7VYK - chains A and C of the 5 polymer chains in the assembly; structure by electron microscopy, 2.79 A resolution.

Chain A:
Molecule: Capsid protein VP1
Organism: Coxsackievirus B3
UniProtKB: P03313 (POLG_CXB3N); residues 13-279 here correspond to UniProt positions 583-849 (UniProt number = residue number + 570)
Chain sequence (267 residues; numbered 13 to 279; the number before each row is that of its first residue):
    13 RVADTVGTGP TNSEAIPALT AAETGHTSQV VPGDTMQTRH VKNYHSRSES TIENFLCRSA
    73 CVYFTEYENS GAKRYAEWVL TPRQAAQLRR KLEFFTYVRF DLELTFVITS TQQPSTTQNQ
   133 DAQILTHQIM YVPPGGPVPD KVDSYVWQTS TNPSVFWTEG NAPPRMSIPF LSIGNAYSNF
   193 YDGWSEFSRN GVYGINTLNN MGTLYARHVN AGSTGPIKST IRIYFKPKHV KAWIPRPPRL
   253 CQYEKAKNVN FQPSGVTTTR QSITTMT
Differences from the reference sequence: variant Glu-80 (Lys650 in P03313)

Chain C:
Molecule: Capsid protein VP3
Organism: Coxsackievirus B3
UniProtKB: P03313 (POLG_CXB3N); residues 1-238 here correspond to UniProt positions 333-570 (UniProt number = residue number + 332)
Chain sequence (238 residues; row label = number of the first residue in the row):
     1 GLPTMNTPGS CQFLTSDDFQ SPSAMPQYDV TPEMRIPGEV KNLMEIAEVD SVVPVQNVGE
    61 KVNSMEAYQI PVRSNEGSGT QVFGFPLQPG YSSVFSRTLL GEILNYYTHW SGSIKLTFMF
   121 CGSAMATGKF LLAYSPPGAG APTKRVDAML GTHVVWDVGL QSSCVLCIPW ISQTHYRYVT
   181 SDEYTAGGFI TCWYQTNIVV PADAQSSCYI MCFVSACNDF SVRLLKDTPF ISQQNFFQ
Not modelled in the structure: 238
Differences from the reference sequence: variant Val-155 (Ile487 in P03313), Tyr-178 (Phe510 in P03313), Thr-180 (Ala512 in P03313)
Swiss-Prot annotation at these positions:
  - region: Phe-236 to Gln-238 (Amphipathic alpha-helix)

How chain A and chain C interact:
Residue-residue contacts (153):
  Val-14(A) with Ser-221(C)
  Ala-15(A) with Asn-218(C); Asp-219(C)
  Thr-17(A) with Asp-219(C)
  Ala-30(A) with Val-165(C)
  Leu-31(A) with Ser-163(C)
  Thr-32(A) with Gln-161(C); Ser-162(C); Ser-163(C), hydrogen bond (backbone-backbone)
  Ala-33(A) with Ser-163(C)
  Ala-34(A) with Met-119(C), hydrophobic; Ser-163(C), hydrogen bond (backbone-side chain); Phe-213(C), hydrophobic
  Glu-35(A) with Met-119(C); Ser-162(C), hydrogen bond
  Thr-39(A) with Glu-48(C); Asp-50(C)
  Ser-40(A) with Lys-115(C), hydrogen bond (backbone-side chain); Val-165(C)
  Val-42(A) with Lys-115(C); Val-165(C), hydrophobic; Cys-217(C)
  Val-43(A) with Asn-218(C)
  Pro-44(A) with Cys-167(C)
  Met-48(A) with Pro-169(C), hydrophobic
  His-57(A) with His-175(C), hydrogen bond; Tyr-176(C); Ser-221(C)
  Arg-59(A) with Asn-42(C), hydrogen bond (backbone-side chain); Met-44(C); Glu-48(C), salt bridge; Cys-217(C), hydrogen bond (side chain-backbone); Asn-218(C); Asp-219(C); Phe-220(C), hydrogen bond (side chain-backbone)
  Glu-61(A) with Tyr-107(C); Arg-223(C); Leu-224(C), hydrogen bond (side chain-backbone); Leu-225(C), hydrogen bond (side chain-backbone)
  Ser-62(A) with Asn-42(C), hydrogen bond; Leu-43(C), hydrogen bond (backbone-backbone); Met-44(C); Tyr-107(C)
  Thr-63(A) with Lys-41(C); Asn-42(C)
  Ile-64(A) with Val-40(C); Lys-41(C)
  Asn-66(A) with Leu-225(C)
  Phe-67(A) with Leu-225(C), hydrophobic
  Arg-70(A) with Thr-15(C); Ser-16(C); Leu-225(C)
  Ser-71(A) with Phe-13(C); Thr-15(C), hydrogen bond (backbone-backbone)
  Val-74(A) with Phe-236(C)
  Tyr-75(A) with Phe-236(C), hydrophobic
  Phe-76(A) with Phe-236(C), hydrophobic
  Arg-95(A) with Phe-237(C)
  Gln-96(A) with Gln-233(C), hydrogen bond (backbone-side chain); Phe-236(C); Phe-237(C), hydrogen bond (backbone-backbone)
  Ala-97(A) with Gln-233(C); Phe-237(C)
  Ala-98(A) with Ile-231(C), hydrophobic; Gln-233(C), hydrogen bond (backbone-side chain)
  Gln-99(A) with Asp-227(C), hydrogen bond
  Arg-102(A) with Tyr-106(C), hydrogen bond
  Lys-103(A) with Tyr-106(C)
  Phe-106(A) with Tyr-106(C), hydrophobic
  Phe-107(A) with Val-40(C), hydrophobic
  Arg-111(A) with Val-30(C); Thr-31(C), hydrogen bond (side chain-backbone); Glu-33(C)
  Glu-115(A) with Phe-19(C); Ser-21(C), hydrogen bond
  Thr-117(A) with Phe-13(C)
  Pro-165(A) with Ala-24(C)
  Ala-174(A) with Cys-11(C), hydrophobic
  Arg-177(A) with Phe-13(C); Asp-17(C), salt bridge
  Met-178(A) with Pro-22(C)
  Ser-179(A) with Ser-21(C); Pro-22(C), hydrogen bond (backbone-backbone); Ser-23(C), hydrogen bond (backbone-side chain); Ala-24(C), hydrogen bond (backbone-backbone)
  Ile-180(A) with Ala-24(C), hydrophobic; Met-25(C), hydrophobic
  Pro-181(A) with Ser-23(C); Met-25(C), hydrophobic; Tyr-28(C), hydrophobic
  Phe-182(A) with Tyr-28(C); Val-30(C)
  Leu-183(A) with Met-25(C), hydrophobic; Tyr-28(C)
  Ser-184(A) with Thr-31(C), hydrogen bond (backbone-side chain)
  Gly-186(A) with Thr-31(C), hydrogen bond (backbone-side chain)
  Asn-187(A) with Thr-31(C); Pro-32(C), hydrogen bond (side chain-backbone); Met-34(C)
  Lys-238(A) with Asp-17(C), salt bridge
  Lys-243(A) with Glu-33(C), salt bridge; Glu-39(C), salt bridge
  Ala-244(A) with Glu-39(C); Val-40(C), hydrogen bond (backbone-backbone)
  Trp-245(A) with Ile-36(C); Gly-38(C); Glu-39(C)
  Ile-246(A) with Pro-37(C); Gly-38(C), hydrogen bond (backbone-backbone)
  Pro-247(A) with Val-40(C); Ile-46(C), hydrophobic
  Pro-250(A) with Leu-99(C); Glu-102(C)
  Gln-254(A) with Phe-230(C), hydrogen bond (side chain-backbone); Ile-231(C); Ser-232(C), hydrogen bond (side chain-backbone)
  Tyr-255(A) with Phe-237(C), hydrophobic
  Glu-256(A) with Phe-237(C)
  Lys-257(A) with Phe-237(C)
  Ala-258(A) with Phe-237(C)
  Gly-267(A) with Val-62(C); Asn-63(C)
  Val-268(A) with Val-62(C), hydrogen bond (backbone-backbone); Tyr-68(C); Arg-97(C)
  Thr-269(A) with Pro-54(C); Asn-57(C); Val-62(C); Ser-93(C), hydrogen bond (side chain-backbone); Ser-96(C); Arg-97(C)
  Thr-270(A) with Asn-57(C); Val-62(C); Ser-93(C)
  Thr-271(A) with Asn-57(C), hydrogen bond (side chain-backbone); Val-58(C); Gly-59(C), hydrogen bond (side chain-backbone)
  Arg-272(A) with Val-55(C), hydrogen bond (side chain-backbone); Asn-57(C), hydrogen bond (backbone-backbone); Gly-84(C), hydrogen bond (side chain-backbone); Phe-85(C); Val-94(C)
  Gln-273(A) with Val-58(C)
  Ser-274(A) with Val-58(C)
  Ile-275(A) with Val-58(C); Gly-84(C)
  Thr-276(A) with Gln-81(C); Gly-84(C)
  Thr-277(A) with Gly-84(C)
  Met-278(A) with Phe-85(C); Pro-86(C); Ala-141(C), hydrophobic; Phe-189(C), hydrophobic
Also at the interface, not in a pair above, chain A (89 interface residues in all): Gln-41, Thr-47, Asn-55, Arg-101, Tyr-109, Pro-175, Ile-185, Ala-188, Tyr-236, Lys-240, Pro-249, Arg-251, Leu-252
Also at the interface, not in a pair above, chain C (94 interface residues in all): Leu-14, Val-49, Gln-56, Pro-71, Val-82, Phe-83, Ile-103, Ser-111, Ser-113, Thr-117, Trp-156, Asp-157, Cys-164, Thr-191, Ser-215, Val-222, Thr-228

Overview:
The interface between chain A and chain C involves 89 residues on one side and 94 on the other, with 37
hydrogen bonds and 5 salt bridges. Among the polar pairs are Arg-59(A)/Glu-48(C), Arg-177(A)/Asp-17(C) and
Lys-238(A)/Asp-17(C).
Here chain A is Capsid protein VP1 and chain C is Capsid protein VP3, both from Coxsackievirus B3. Entry 7VYK
(Coxsackievirus B3 at pH7.4 (VP3-234Q) incubation with coxsackievirus and adenovirus receptor for 10min) was
determined by electron microscopy (same publication as 7VXH, 7VXZ, 7VY0, 7VY5, 7VY6, 7VYL and 3 further
entries).
